Entry 4KI0 (X-ray diffraction, 2.38 A resolution); this record covers chains F and G of the 5 polymer chains in the assembly.

# Chain F
Protein: Maltose transport system permease protein MalF
From: Escherichia coli
UniProt: P02916 (MALF_ECOLI); numbering as in UniProt (aligned over 1-514)
Sequence (514 residues; row label = number of the first residue in the row):
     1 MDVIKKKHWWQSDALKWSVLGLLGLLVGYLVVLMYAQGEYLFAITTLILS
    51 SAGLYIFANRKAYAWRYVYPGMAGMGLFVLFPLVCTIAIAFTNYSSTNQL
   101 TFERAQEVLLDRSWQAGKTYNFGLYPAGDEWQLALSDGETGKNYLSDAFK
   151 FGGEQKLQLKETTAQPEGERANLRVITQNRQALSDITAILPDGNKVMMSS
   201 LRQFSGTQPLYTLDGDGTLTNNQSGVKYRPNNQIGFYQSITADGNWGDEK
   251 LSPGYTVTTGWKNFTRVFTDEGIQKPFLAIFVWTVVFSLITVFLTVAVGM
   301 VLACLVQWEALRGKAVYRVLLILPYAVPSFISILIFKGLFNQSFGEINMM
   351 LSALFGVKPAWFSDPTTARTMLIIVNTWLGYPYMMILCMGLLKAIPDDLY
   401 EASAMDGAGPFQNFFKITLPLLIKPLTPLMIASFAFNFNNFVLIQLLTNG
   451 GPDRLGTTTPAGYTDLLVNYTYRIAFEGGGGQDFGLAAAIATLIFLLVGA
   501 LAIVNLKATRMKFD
Not modelled in the structure: 1-11, 241-244, 506-514
Curated features (UniProtKB/Swiss-Prot):
  - mutagenesis: Leu-334 (L334W: Ability to transport lactose in a saturable manner), Leu-372 (L372W: Growth on maltose but not on media containing either maltoheptaose or maltoheptaose plus maltose), Asn-376 (N376K/H: No growth on maltose), Gly-380 (G380C/S: No growth on maltose), Glu-401 (E401A/C/K/L: Reduction of transport rate), Ser-403 (S403C/D/K/L: Reduction of transport rate), Gly-407 (G407A/P: No effect), Pro-420 (P420A: No effect)

# Chain G
Protein: Binding-protein-dependent transport systems inner membrane component
From: Escherichia coli
UniProt: C9QV46 (C9QV46_ECOD1); residues 1-296 here = UniProt positions 1-296
Sequence (296 residues; each row starts with the number of its first residue):
     1 MAMVQPKSQKARLFITHLLLLLFIAAIMFPLLMVVAISLRQGNFATGSLI
    51 PEQISWDHWKLALGFSVEQADGRITPPPFPVLLWLWNSVKVAGISAIGIV
   101 ALSTTCAYAFARMRFPGKATLLKGMLIFQMFPAVLSLVALYALFDRLGEY
   151 IPFIGLNTHGGVIFAYLGGIALHVWTIKGYFETIDSSLEEAAALDGATPW
   201 QAFRLVLLPLSVPILAVVFILSFIAAITEVPVASLLLRDVNSYTLAVGMQ
   251 QYLNPQNYLWGDFAAAAVMSALPITIVFLLAQRWLVNGLTAGGVKG
Not modelled in the structure: 1-7

# Interface between chain F and chain G
Contacting residue pairs - 140 pairs, chain F then chain G:
  Leu-33(F) with Tyr-150(G), hydrophobic
  Met-34(F) with Tyr-150(G)
  Gln-37(F) with Tyr-150(G)
  Glu-39(F) with Arg-146(G), salt bridge; Tyr-150(G)
  Phe-42(F) with Leu-143(G), hydrophobic
  Tyr-63(F) with Pro-199(G); Trp-200(G), hydrogen bond (side chain-backbone)
  Ala-64(F) with Met-113(G), hydrophobic
  Trp-65(F) with Phe-115(G), hydrophobic; Pro-116(G); Leu-121(G), hydrophobic
  Tyr-67(F) with Thr-105(G); Cys-106(G), hydrogen bond (backbone-backbone); Tyr-108(G), hydrophobic; Ala-109(G), hydrophobic; Met-113(G), hydrophobic; Pro-199(G); Trp-200(G), hydrogen bond (side chain-backbone)
  Val-68(F) with Cys-106(G); Ala-109(G), hydrophobic
  Pro-70(F) with Leu-102(G), hydrophobic
  Gly-71(F) with Ile-170(G)
  Met-72(F) with Met-125(G), hydrophobic
  Gly-74(F) with Gly-168(G)
  Met-75(F) with Met-125(G), hydrophobic; Gly-168(G); Ile-170(G), hydrophobic; Ala-171(G), hydrophobic
  Leu-77(F) with Leu-143(G); Phe-164(G), hydrophobic
  Phe-78(F) with Leu-140(G), hydrophobic; Leu-143(G), hydrophobic; Phe-144(G), hydrophobic; Phe-164(G); Ala-165(G)
  Val-79(F) with Phe-128(G); Gly-168(G)
  Phe-81(F) with Ala-139(G)
  Pro-82(F) with Ala-139(G), hydrophobic
  Leu-83(F) with Phe-128(G), hydrophobic; Phe-131(G), hydrophobic
  Cys-85(F) with Ala-139(G), hydrophobic
  Thr-86(F) with Phe-131(G); Ala-133(G); Leu-135(G)
  Ile-87(F) with Phe-131(G), hydrophobic
  Ile-89(F) with Leu-135(G), hydrophobic
  Val-298(F) with Phe-23(G), hydrophobic
  Leu-302(F) with Leu-20(G), hydrophobic; Phe-23(G), hydrophobic
  Leu-305(F) with Thr-16(G)
  Gln-307(F) with Asn-287(G), hydrogen bond
  Trp-308(F) with Arg-12(G); Leu-13(G), hydrophobic; Thr-16(G)
  Ala-310(F) with Leu-13(G)
  Leu-311(F) with Leu-13(G); His-17(G); Leu-20(G), hydrophobic
  Tyr-317(F) with His-17(G), hydrogen bond; Leu-20(G), hydrophobic; Leu-21(G)
  Arg-318(F) with Phe-278(G); Gln-282(G)
  Val-319(F) with Thr-275(G); Phe-278(G), hydrophobic; Leu-279(G), hydrophobic
  Leu-320(F) with Ile-24(G), hydrophobic; Ile-27(G)
  Leu-321(F) with Phe-23(G), hydrophobic; Ile-24(G), hydrophobic
  Leu-323(F) with Met-28(G), hydrophobic; Leu-31(G), hydrophobic; Thr-275(G)
  Pro-324(F) with Ile-27(G), hydrophobic; Leu-31(G)
  Tyr-325(F) with Leu-221(G), hydrophobic; Ile-224(G), hydrophobic
  Ala-326(F) with Ser-270(G); Ala-271(G); Ile-274(G)
  Val-327(F) with Leu-31(G), hydrophobic
  Pro-328(F) with Ala-267(G); Ser-270(G)
  Phe-330(F) with Leu-253(G), hydrophobic; Tyr-258(G); Phe-263(G), hydrophobic
  Ile-331(F) with Val-34(G), hydrophobic; Phe-263(G), hydrophobic; Ala-264(G), hydrophobic
  Leu-334(F) with Tyr-258(G), hydrophobic; Trp-260(G), hydrophobic
  Ile-335(F) with Pro-30(G); Val-34(G), hydrophobic; Ile-37(G), hydrophobic
  Phe-336(F) with Pro-30(G), hydrophobic
  Leu-339(F) with Phe-29(G), hydrophobic
  Glu-346(F) with Phe-29(G); Met-33(G)
  Trp-378(F) with Ile-27(G), hydrogen bond (side chain-backbone); Pro-30(G); Leu-31(G), hydrophobic
  Tyr-381(F) with Phe-23(G); Ile-27(G)
  Tyr-383(F) with Leu-221(G), hydrophobic
  Ile-386(F) with Val-217(G); Ile-220(G), hydrophobic
  Leu-387(F) with Val-217(G), hydrophobic; Leu-221(G), hydrophobic
  Met-389(F) with Phe-278(G), hydrophobic; Gln-282(G); Leu-285(G)
  Gly-390(F) with Tyr-180(G); Val-217(G); Leu-285(G)
  Lys-393(F) with Tyr-180(G); Pro-213(G); Leu-285(G); Val-286(G); Asn-287(G), hydrogen bond
  Ala-394(F) with Tyr-180(G), hydrophobic; Thr-183(G)
  Asp-397(F) with Asn-287(G); Gly-288(G)
  Pro-410(F) with Arg-12(G)
  Pro-428(F) with Trp-175(G), hydrophobic
  Leu-429(F) with Leu-172(G), hydrophobic; Thr-176(G)
  Ala-432(F) with Leu-172(G), hydrophobic
  Ala-435(F) with Met-130(G), hydrophobic
  Ala-491(F) with Pro-132(G); Val-134(G), hydrophobic
  Thr-492(F) with Phe-131(G)
  Ile-494(F) with Pro-132(G), hydrophobic
  Phe-495(F) with Ile-127(G); Phe-131(G), hydrophobic; Pro-132(G)
  Val-498(F) with Met-130(G)
  Ala-502(F) with Met-130(G), hydrophobic
Other interface residues (no listed pair), chain F (86 interface residues in all): Leu-30, Leu-80, Tyr-94, Arg-312, Gly-313, Ile-322, Ser-332, Leu-391, Leu-392, Asn-439, Phe-484, Ala-487, Ala-488, Gly-499, Ile-503
Other interface residues (no listed pair), chain G (86 interface residues in all): Gln-9, Gly-47, Phe-110, Arg-114, Leu-126, Gln-129, Ser-136, Val-138, Leu-147, Phe-203, Ile-214, Thr-228

# Overview
The chain F/chain G interface involves 86 residues from each chain; the contacts include 7 hydrogen bonds and
1 salt bridge. Polar pairs include Glu-39(F)/Arg-146(G), Tyr-63(F)/Trp-200(G) and Tyr-67(F)/Trp-200(G).
Curated annotation (UniProt) lists 8 mutagenesis sites on chain F.
Chain F is Maltose transport system permease protein MalF and chain G is Binding-protein-dependent transport
systems inner membrane component, both from Escherichia coli; the structure, Crystal structure of the
maltose-binding protein/maltose transporter complex in an outward-facing conformation bound to maltohexaose,
was determined by X-ray diffraction, deposited together with 4KHZ.
